7PYJ - chains D and T of the 9 polymer chains in the assembly; structure by electron microscopy, 4.20 A resolution (low resolution: residue-level contacts below are approximate; hydrogen-bond / salt-bridge calls are withheld).

== Chain D ==
Name: DNA-directed RNA polymerase subunit beta'
Organism: Escherichia coli
Notes: EC 2.7.7.6
UniProtKB: P0A8T8 (RPOC_ECO57); numbering as in UniProt (aligned over 1-1407)
Amino-acid sequence (1407 residues; row label = number of the first residue in the row):
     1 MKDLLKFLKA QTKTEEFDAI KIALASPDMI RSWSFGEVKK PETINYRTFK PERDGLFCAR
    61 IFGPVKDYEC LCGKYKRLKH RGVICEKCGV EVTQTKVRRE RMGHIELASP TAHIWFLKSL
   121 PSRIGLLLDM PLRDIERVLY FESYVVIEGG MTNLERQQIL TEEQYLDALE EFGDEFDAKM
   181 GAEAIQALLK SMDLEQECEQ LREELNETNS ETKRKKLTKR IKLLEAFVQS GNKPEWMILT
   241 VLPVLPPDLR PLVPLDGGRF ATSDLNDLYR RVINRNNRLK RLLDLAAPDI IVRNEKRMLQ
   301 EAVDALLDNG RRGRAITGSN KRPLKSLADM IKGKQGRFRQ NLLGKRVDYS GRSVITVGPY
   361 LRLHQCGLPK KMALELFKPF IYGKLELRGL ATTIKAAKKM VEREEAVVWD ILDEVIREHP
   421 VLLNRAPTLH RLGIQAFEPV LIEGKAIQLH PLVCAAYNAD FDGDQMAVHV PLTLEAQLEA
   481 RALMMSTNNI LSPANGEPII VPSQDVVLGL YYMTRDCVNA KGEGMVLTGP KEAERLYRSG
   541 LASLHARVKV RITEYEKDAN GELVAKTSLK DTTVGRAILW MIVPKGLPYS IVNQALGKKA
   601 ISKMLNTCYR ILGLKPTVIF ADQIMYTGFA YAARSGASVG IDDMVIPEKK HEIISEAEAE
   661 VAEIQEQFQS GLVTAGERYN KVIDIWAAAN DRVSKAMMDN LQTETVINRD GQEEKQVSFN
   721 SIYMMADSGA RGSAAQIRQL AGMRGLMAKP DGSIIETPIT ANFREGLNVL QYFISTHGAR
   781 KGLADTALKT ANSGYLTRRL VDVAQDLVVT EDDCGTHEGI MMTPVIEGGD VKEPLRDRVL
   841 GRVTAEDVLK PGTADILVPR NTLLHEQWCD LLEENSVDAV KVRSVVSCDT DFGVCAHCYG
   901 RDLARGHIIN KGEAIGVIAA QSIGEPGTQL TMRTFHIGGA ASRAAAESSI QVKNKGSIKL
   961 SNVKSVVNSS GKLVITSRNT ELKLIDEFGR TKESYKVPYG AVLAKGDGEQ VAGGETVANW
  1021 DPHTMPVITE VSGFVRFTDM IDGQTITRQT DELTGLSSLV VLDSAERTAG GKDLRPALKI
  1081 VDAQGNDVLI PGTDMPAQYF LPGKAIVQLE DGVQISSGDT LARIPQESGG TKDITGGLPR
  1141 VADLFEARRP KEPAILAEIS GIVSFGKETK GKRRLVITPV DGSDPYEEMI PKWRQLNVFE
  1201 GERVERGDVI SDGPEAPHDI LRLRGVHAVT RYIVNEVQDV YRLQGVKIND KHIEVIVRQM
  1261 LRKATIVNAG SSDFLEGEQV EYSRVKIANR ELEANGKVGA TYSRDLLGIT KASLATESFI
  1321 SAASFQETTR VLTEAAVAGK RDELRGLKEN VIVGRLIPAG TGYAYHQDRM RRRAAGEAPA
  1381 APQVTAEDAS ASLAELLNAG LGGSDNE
Unresolved in the structure: 1-15, 932-947, 1127-1136, 1376-1407
Metal / ion sites: Zn2+ site 1: Gly73, Tyr75; Mg2+: Asp460, Asp462 (shared with 1 residue of chain R); Zn2+ site 2: Cys814, Cys888, Cys895, Cys898
UniProt features mapped onto this chain:
  - binding site (Zn(2+)): Cys70, Cys72, Cys85, Cys88, Cys814, Cys888, Cys895, Cys898
  - binding site (Mg(2+)): Asp460, Asp462, Asp464
  - modified residue: Lys972 (N6-acetyllysine)

== Chain T ==
Molecule: tDNA
Sequence (39 nucleotides; numbered 1 to 39; the number before each row is that of its first residue):
     1 CTCTGAATCT CTTCCGACGC GCCGCGGGAC GTACTGACC
Unresolved in the structure: 1, 32-39

== How chain D and chain T interact ==
Contacting residue pairs (20; chain D residue first):
  Asn209(D) - DG5(T)
  Ser210(D) - DG5(T)
  Arg270(D) - DG27(T)
  Lys334(D) - DC18(T)
  Arg339(D) - DG16(T)
  Arg339(D) - DC18(T)
  Arg346(D) - DC20(T)
  Arg352(D) - DG19(T)
  Arg352(D) - DC20(T)
  Arg352(D) - DG21(T)
  Ala426(D) - DG19(T)
  Thr790(D) - DA17(T)
  Ala791(D) - DA17(T)
  Tyr795(D) - DC15(T)
  Tyr795(D) - DG16(T)
  Tyr795(D) - DA17(T)
  Gln1326(D) - DC14(T)
  Gln1326(D) - DC15(T)
  Gln1326(D) - DG16(T)
  Glu1327(D) - DC15(T)
Other interface residues (no listed pair), chain D (18 interface residues in all): Arg259, Arg311, Arg322, Gln465, Gly794
Other interface residues (no listed pair), chain T (11 interface residues in all): DG26

== Overview ==
The interface between chain D and chain T involves 18 residues on one side and 11 on the other. The Zn2+ site
1 is built by Gly73(D) and Tyr75(D). UniProt lists 8 Zn2+-binding residues and 3 Mg2+-binding residues on
chain D.
Chain D is DNA-directed RNA polymerase subunit beta' (Escherichia coli) and chain T is tDNA; the structure,
CryoEM structure of E.coli RNA polymerase elongation complex bound to NusA (NusA elongation complex in
less-swiveled ..., was determined by electron microscopy (same publication as 7PY0, 7PY1, 7PY3, 7PY5, 7PY6,
7PY7 and 4 further entries).
